5B6S - chain A; structure by X-ray diffraction, 1.70 A resolution.

Chain A:
Protein: Glycosyl hydrolase family 62 protein
Source organism: Coprinopsis cinerea (strain Okayama-7 / 130 / ATCC MYA-4618 / FGSC 9003)
Notes: EC 3.2.1.55
Reference sequence: A8NI40 (A8NI40_COPC7); numbering as in UniProt (aligned over 82-397)
Sequence (327 residues; row label = number of the first residue in the row):
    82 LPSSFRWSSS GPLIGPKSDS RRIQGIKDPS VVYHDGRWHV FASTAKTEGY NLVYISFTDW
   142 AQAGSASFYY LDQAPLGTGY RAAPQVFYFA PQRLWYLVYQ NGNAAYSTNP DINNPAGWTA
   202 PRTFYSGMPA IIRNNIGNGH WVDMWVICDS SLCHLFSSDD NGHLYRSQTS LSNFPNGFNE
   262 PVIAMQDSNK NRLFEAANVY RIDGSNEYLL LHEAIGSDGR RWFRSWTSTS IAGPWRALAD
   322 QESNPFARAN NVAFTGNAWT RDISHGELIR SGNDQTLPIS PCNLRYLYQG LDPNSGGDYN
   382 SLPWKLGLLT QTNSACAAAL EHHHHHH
Unresolved in the structure: 399-408
Construct notes: expression tag (398-408)
Disulfide bonds: Cys-229/Cys-234, Cys-363/Cys-397

Overview:
Chain A is Glycosyl hydrolase family 62 protein (Coprinopsis cinerea (strain Okayama-7 / 130 / ATCC MYA-4618 /
FGSC 9003)); the structure, Catalytic domain of Coprinopsis cinerea GH62 alpha-L-arabinofuranosidase, was
determined by X-ray diffraction, deposited together with 5B6T.
